PDB entry 5UOW | electron microscopy, 4.50 A resolution (low resolution: residue-level contacts below are approximate; hydrogen-bond / salt-bridge calls are withheld) | chains C and D of the 6 polymer chains in the assembly

== Chain C ==
Molecule: N-methyl-D-aspartate receptor subunit NR1-8a
Source organism: Xenopus laevis
Reference sequence: C0KD18 (C0KD18_XENLA); residues 23-836 here = UniProt positions 23-836
Sequence (814 residues; row label = number of the first residue in the row):
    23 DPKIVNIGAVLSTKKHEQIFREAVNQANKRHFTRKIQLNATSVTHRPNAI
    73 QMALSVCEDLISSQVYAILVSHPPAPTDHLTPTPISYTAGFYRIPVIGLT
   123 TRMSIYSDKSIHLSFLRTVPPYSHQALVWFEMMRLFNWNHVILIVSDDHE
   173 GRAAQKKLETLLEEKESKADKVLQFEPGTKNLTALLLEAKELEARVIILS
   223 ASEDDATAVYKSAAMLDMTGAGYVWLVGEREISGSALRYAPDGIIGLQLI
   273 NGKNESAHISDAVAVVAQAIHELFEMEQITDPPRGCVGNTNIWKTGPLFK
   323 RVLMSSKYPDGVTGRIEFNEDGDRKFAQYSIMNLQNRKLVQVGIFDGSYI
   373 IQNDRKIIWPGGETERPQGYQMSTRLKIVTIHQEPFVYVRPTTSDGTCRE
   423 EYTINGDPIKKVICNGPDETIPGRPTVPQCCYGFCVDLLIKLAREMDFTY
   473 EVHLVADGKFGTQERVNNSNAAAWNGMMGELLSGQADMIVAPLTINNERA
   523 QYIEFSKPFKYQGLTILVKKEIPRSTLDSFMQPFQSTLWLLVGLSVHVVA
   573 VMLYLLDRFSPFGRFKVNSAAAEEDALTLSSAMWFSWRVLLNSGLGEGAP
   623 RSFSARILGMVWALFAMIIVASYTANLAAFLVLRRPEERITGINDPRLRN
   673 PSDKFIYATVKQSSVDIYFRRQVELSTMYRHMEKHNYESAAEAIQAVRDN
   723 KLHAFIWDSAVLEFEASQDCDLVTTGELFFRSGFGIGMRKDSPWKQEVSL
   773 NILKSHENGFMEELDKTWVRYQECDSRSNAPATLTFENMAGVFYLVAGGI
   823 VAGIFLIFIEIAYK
Unresolved in the structure: 583-598
Construct notes: conflict Gln-300 (Asn in C0KD18), Gln-350 (Asn in C0KD18), Asp-368 (Asn in C0KD18), Asp-440 (Asn in C0KD18), Asp-469 (Asn in C0KD18), Ala-493 (Lys in C0KD18), Ala-494 (Lys in C0KD18), Ala-495 (Glu in C0KD18), Ala-592 (Glu in C0KD18), Ala-593 (Glu in C0KD18), Ala-594 (Glu in C0KD18), Arg-610 (Gly in C0KD18), Leu-617 (Ile in C0KD18), Leu-636 (Gly in C0KD18), Arg-656 (Asp in C0KD18), Asp-741 (Lys in C0KD18), Glu-769 (Asn in C0KD18), Tyr-816 (Met in C0KD18)
Disulfide bonds: Cys-79/Cys-308, Cys-420/Cys-452, Cys-436/Cys-453, Cys-742/Cys-796
Covalently attached groups: N-acetylglucosamine (NAG) linked to Asn-61, Asn-203, Asn-276; covalent link Asn-273/His-280; covalent link Met-394/Pro-765; covalent link Gly-825/Ile-829

== Chain D ==
Molecule: Ionotropic glutamate receptor subunit NR2B
Source organism: Xenopus laevis
Reference sequence: A7XY94 (A7XY94_XENLA); aligned to UniProt positions 1-836 over residues 1-836 (the alignment contains insertions or deletions, so no single offset holds)
Sequence (837 residues; each row starts with the number of its first residue):
     1 MRPTEACCYLKISLIILFYSRAYAQKHPNMDIAVILVGTTEEVAIKDVHE
    51 KDDFHHLPVTPRVELVTMQESDPKSIITRICDLMSDKKVQGVVFGDDTDQ
   101 EAIAQILDFISVQTLTPILGIHGGSSMIMADKEEASMFFQFGPSIEQQAS
   151 VMLNIMEEYDWYIFSIVTTYFPGYQDFENKVRSTIENSFVGWELEEVIHL
   201 DMSLDDIDSKIQNQLKKLQSPVILLYCTKEEATYIFEVAHSVGLTGYGFT
   251 WIVPSLVAGDTDTVPDEFPTGLISVSYDEWDYDLPARVRDGIAIITTAAS
   301 TMLSEHNSIPQSKSSCNNIQESRVYEAHMLKRYLINVTFEGRDLSFSEDG
   351 YQMHPKLVIILLNQERKWERVGKYKDRSLKMWPVFDLYPNSEEHKDEHLS
   401 IVTLEEAPFVIVEDVDPLSGTCMRNTVPCRKQIRPENRTEEGGNYIKRCC
   451 KGFCIDILKKIAKTVKFTYDLYLVTNGKHGKKINGVWNGMIGEVVTKRAY
   501 MAVGSLTINEERSEVVDFSVPFIETGISVMVSRSNGTVSPSAFLEPFSAD
   551 VWVMMFVMLLIVSAVAVFVFEYFSPVGYNRALADGREPGGPSFTIGKAIW
   601 LLWGLVFNNSLPVQNPKGTTSKIMVSVWAFFAVIFLASYTANLAAFMIQR
   651 RYVDQVSGLSDKKFQRPNDFSPAFRFGTVPNGSTERNIRNNYLEMHSYMV
   701 KFNQRSVQDALLSLKSGKLDAFIYDAAVLNYMAGRDEGCKLVTIGSGKVF
   751 ATTGYGIAIQKDSGWKRQVDLAILQLFGDGEMEELEALWLTGICHNEKNE
   801 VMSSQLDIDNMAGVFYMLAAAMALSLITFIMEHLFYK
Unresolved in the structure: 1-26, 577-592
Construct notes: conflict Ser-20 (Met in A7XY94), Arg-21 (Gly in A7XY94), Ala-22 (Cys in A7XY94), Glu-64 (Ala in A7XY94), Gln-69 (Asn in A7XY94), Asp-343 (Asn in A7XY94), Val-486 (Thr490 in A7XY94), Ala-581 (Cys585 in A7XY94), Leu-611 (Val615 in A7XY94), Arg-650 (Glu654 in A7XY94), Arg-651 (Glu655 in A7XY94), Tyr-836 (Phe840 in A7XY94); expression tag (837)
Curated features (UniProtKB/Swiss-Prot):
  - binding site (Zn(2+)): His-122, Glu-279
  - glycosylation: Asn-336 (N-linked (GlcNAc...) asparagine)
Disulfide bonds: Cys-81/Cys-316, Cys-422/Cys-449, Cys-429/Cys-450, Cys-739/Cys-794
Covalently attached groups: N-acetylglucosamine (NAG) linked to Asn-336, Asn-681
Ligand contacts: glycine (BMK; (5S,10R)-5-methyl-10,11-dihydro-5H-5,10-epiminodibenzo[a,d][7]annulene): Leu-636, Ala-637, Thr-640

== Chain C / chain D interface ==
Pairs across the interface (59; chain C residue first):
  Cys-79(C) / Pro-73(D)
  Cys-79(C) / Lys-74(D)
  Pro-106(C) / Phe-109(D)
  Tyr-109(C) / Gln-105(D)
  Phe-113(C) / Pro-73(D)
  Phe-113(C) / Ala-102(D)
  Tyr-114(C) / Pro-73(D)
  Ser-132(C) / Pro-172(D)
  Ile-133(C) / Gln-105(D)
  Ile-133(C) / Ala-130(D)
  Cys-308(C) / Asp-72(D)
  Cys-308(C) / Lys-74(D)
  Val-309(C) / Asp-72(D)
  Gly-310(C) / Asp-72(D)
  Asn-311(C) / Asp-72(D)
  Arg-323(C) / Met-202(D)
  Arg-323(C) / Ser-203(D)
  Glu-342(C) / Tyr-170(D)
  Arg-487(C) / Asn-187(D)
  Asn-492(C) / Asn-187(D)
  Pro-555(C) / Gln-805(D)
  Pro-555(C) / Leu-806(D)
  Phe-556(C) / Leu-806(D)
  Leu-560(C) / Leu-806(D)
  Met-574(C) / Met-822(D)
  Arg-610(C) / Ser-610(D)
  Val-611(C) / Ser-610(D)
  Gly-618(C) / Pro-612(D)
  Pro-622(C) / Trp-600(D)
  Arg-628(C) / Gly-596(D)
  Ile-629(C) / Ser-825(D)
  Leu-630(C) / Ser-825(D)
  Gly-631(C) / Trp-600(D)
  Met-632(C) / Ile-599(D)
  Met-632(C) / Trp-603(D)
  Val-633(C) / Leu-818(D)
  Val-633(C) / Ala-821(D)
  Val-633(C) / Met-822(D)
  Trp-634(C) / Leu-818(D)
  Trp-634(C) / Met-822(D)
  Ala-635(C) / Trp-600(D)
  Leu-636(C) / Trp-603(D)
  Phe-637(C) / Leu-818(D)
  Met-639(C) / Phe-607(D)
  Met-639(C) / Asn-609(D)
  Ile-640(C) / Met-811(D)
  Ile-640(C) / Val-814(D)
  Ala-643(C) / Tyr-639(D)
  Ser-644(C) / Tyr-639(D)
  Ser-644(C) / Met-811(D)
  Thr-646(C) / Tyr-639(D)
  Thr-646(C) / Thr-640(D)
  Ala-647(C) / Leu-643(D)
  Ala-650(C) / Thr-640(D)
  Ala-650(C) / Ala-644(D)
  Ala-651(C) / Ser-803(D)
  Val-654(C) / Met-802(D)
  Val-654(C) / Ser-803(D)
  Pro-668(C) / Ile-793(D)
Other interface residues (no listed pair), chain C (53 interface residues in all): Ala-71, Ala-75, Thr-312, Asn-614, Ser-626, Ile-641, Leu-649, Leu-653, Leu-655, Asn-666
Other interface residues (no listed pair), chain D (49 interface residues in all): Thr-98, Gln-100, Asp-131, Lys-597, Asn-608, Met-647, Ile-648, Gly-734, Thr-791, Ser-804, Ile-808, Phe-815, Leu-826, Phe-829

== Overview ==
Chain C and chain D form an interface of 53 and 49 residues respectively. Ligands of chain D: glycine.
N-acetylglucosamine is covalently linked to Asn-61(C), Asn-203(C) and Asn-276(C). N-acetylglucosamine is
covalently linked to Asn-336(D) and Asn-681(D).
Chain C is N-methyl-D-aspartate receptor subunit NR1-8a and chain D is Ionotropic glutamate receptor subunit
NR2B, both from Xenopus laevis; the structure, Triheteromeric NMDA receptor GluN1/GluN2A/GluN2B in complex
with glycine, glutamate, MK-801 and a GluN2B-specific Fab, at pH ..., was determined by electron microscopy.
